7BG8 - chains A and B of the 4 polymer chains in the assembly; structure by electron microscopy, 4.00 A resolution.

[Chain A]
Name: Structural polyprotein
Source organism: Kashmir bee virus
UniProt: Q80AG2 (Q80AG2_9VIRU); residues 1-208 here correspond to UniProt positions 681-888 (UniProt number = residue number + 680)
Amino-acid sequence (208 residues; each row starts with the number of its first residue):
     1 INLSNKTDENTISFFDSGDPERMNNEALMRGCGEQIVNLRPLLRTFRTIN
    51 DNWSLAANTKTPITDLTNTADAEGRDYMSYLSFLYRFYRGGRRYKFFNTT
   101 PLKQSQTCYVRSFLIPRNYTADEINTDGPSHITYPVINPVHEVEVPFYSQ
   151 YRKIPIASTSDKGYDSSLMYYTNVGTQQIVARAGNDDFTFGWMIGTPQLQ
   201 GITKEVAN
Disordered / not traced: 1-8, 207-208
What the authors report for this chain:
  - catalytic residues: Asp186, Asp187, Phe188 (proposed by the authors, not directly observed)

[Chain B]
Name: Structural polyprotein
Source organism: Kashmir bee virus
UniProt: Q80AG2 (Q80AG2_9VIRU); residues 2-312 here correspond to UniProt positions 1-311 (UniProt number = residue number - 1)
Amino-acid sequence (311 residues; numbered 2 to 312; the number before each row is that of its first residue):
     2 ADNQENDSTNVHNTKLASTSAENAIEKEQITTFHDVETPNRIDTPMAQDT
    52 SSARSMDDTHSIIQFLQRPVLIDNIEIVAGTTADNNTALSRYVLDRTNPQ
   102 KYIKQWTLPSTVLKAGGKAQKLANFKYLRCDVQVKIVLNANPFIAGRLYL
   152 AYSPYDDKVAPERRIIYTSRAGVTGYPGVELDFQLDNSVEMTIPYASFQE
   202 AYDLVSGNEDFVQLYLFTIAPVLGPSAESANSKVDLSVYMWLDNISLVIP
   252 TYRLNPNLPTGQTLTRIVQNSDSDKLKEALKIAKSKNPSGYKYIMGVLEQ
   302 YNPSVKQVSMQ
Disordered / not traced: 2-61, 259-312

[Chain A / chain B interface]
Pairs across the interface - 36 pairs, chain A then chain B:
  Asp71(A) - Arg164(B)  hydrogen bond (backbone-side chain)
  Ser82(A) - Arg164(B)  hydrogen bond
  Phe83(A) - Arg164(B)
  Arg86(A) - Pro155(B)  hydrogen bond (side chain-backbone)
  Arg86(A) - Tyr156(B)  hydrogen bond (side chain-backbone)
  Arg86(A) - Asp157(B)
  Arg86(A) - Val160(B)
  Phe87(A) - Tyr156(B)  hydrophobic
  Phe87(A) - Ala197(B)
  Tyr151(A) - Phe199(B)
  Arg152(A) - Phe199(B)
  Lys153(A) - Ser198(B)  hydrogen bond (side chain-backbone)
  Lys153(A) - Phe199(B)
  Pro155(A) - Phe199(B)
  Ile156(A) - Arg164(B)
  Ala157(A) - Val160(B)
  Ala157(A) - Ala161(B)
  Ser158(A) - Lys159(B)  hydrogen bond (side chain-backbone)
  Ser158(A) - Val160(B)
  Thr159(A) - Lys159(B)
  Trp192(A) - Tyr153(B)  hydrophobic
  Trp192(A) - Pro155(B)  hydrophobic
  Trp192(A) - Pro195(B)  hydrophobic
  Trp192(A) - Ala197(B)  hydrophobic
  Met193(A) - Pro178(B)
  Ile194(A) - Gly176(B)
  Ile194(A) - Tyr177(B)
  Gly195(A) - Gly173(B)
  Gly195(A) - Gly176(B)
  Gly195(A) - Tyr177(B)
  Thr196(A) - Thr169(B)
  Thr196(A) - Gly173(B)
  Gln198(A) - Tyr93(B)
  Gln198(A) - Val94(B)
  Gln198(A) - Thr169(B)
  Gln198(A) - Ser170(B)
Also at the interface, not in a pair above, chain A (21 interface residues in all): Ile154, Pro197
Also at the interface, not in a pair above, chain B (25 interface residues in all): Leu95, Ser154, Glu163, Tyr196, Gln200

[Overview]
Chain A and chain B form an interface of 21 and 25 residues respectively; the contacts include 6 hydrogen
bonds. Polar pairs include Asp71(A)-Arg164(B), Ser82(A)-Arg164(B) and Arg86(A)-Pro155(B). From the paper:
catalytic residues Asp186(A), Asp187(A) and Phe188(A).
Chain A is Structural polyprotein and chain B is Structural polyprotein, both from Kashmir bee virus; the
structure, KBV activated particle at acidic pH, was determined by electron microscopy together with 7BE9, 7BGK
and 7BC3 from the same study.
